PDB entry 4USA | X-ray diffraction, 1.13 A resolution | chain A

Chain A:
Molecule: Aldehyde oxidoreductase
Source organism: Desulfovibrio gigas
Notes: EC 1.2.99.7
UniProt: Q46509 (MOP_DESGI); numbering as in UniProt (aligned over 1-907)
Sequence (907 residues; each row starts with the number of its first residue):
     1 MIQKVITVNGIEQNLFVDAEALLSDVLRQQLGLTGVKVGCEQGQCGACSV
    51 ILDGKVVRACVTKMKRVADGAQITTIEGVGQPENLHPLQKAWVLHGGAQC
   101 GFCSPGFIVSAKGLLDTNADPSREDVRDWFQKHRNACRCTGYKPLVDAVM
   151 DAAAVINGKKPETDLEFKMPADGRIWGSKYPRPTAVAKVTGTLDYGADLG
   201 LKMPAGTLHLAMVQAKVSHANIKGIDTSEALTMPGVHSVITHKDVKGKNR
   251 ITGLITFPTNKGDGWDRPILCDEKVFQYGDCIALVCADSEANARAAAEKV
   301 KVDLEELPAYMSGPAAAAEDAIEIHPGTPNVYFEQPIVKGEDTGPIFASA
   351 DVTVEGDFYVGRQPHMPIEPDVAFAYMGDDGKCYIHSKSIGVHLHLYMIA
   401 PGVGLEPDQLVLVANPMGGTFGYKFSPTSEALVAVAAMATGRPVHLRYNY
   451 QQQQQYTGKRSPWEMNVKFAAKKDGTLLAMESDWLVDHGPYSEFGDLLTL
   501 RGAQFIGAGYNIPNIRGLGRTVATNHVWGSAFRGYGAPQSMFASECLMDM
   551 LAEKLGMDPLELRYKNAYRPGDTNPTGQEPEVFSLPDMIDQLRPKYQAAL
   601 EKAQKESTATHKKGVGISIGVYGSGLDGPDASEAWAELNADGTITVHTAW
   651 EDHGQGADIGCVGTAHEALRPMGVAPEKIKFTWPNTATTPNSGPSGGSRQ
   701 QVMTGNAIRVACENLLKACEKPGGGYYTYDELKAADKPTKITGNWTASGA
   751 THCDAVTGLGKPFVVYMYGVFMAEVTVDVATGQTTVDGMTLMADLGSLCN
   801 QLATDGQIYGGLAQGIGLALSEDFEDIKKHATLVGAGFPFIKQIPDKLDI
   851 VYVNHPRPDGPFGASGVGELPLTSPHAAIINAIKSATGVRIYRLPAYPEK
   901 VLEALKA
Modified / non-standard residues: Cys271 (s-hydroxycysteine; CSO)
Metal / ion sites: 2Fe-2S cluster Fe site 1: Cys40, Cys45, Cys48, Cys60; 2Fe-2S cluster Fe site 2: Cys100, Cys103, Cys137, Cys139; Mg2+: Asp263, Glu899, Glu903
Small-molecule neighbours:
  - bicarbonate ion (BCT): Arg460, Ser461, Leu498, Ser530, Ala531, Phe532, Tyr535, Gly536, Gln539
  - 2Fe-2S cluster (FES), molecule 1: Lys37, Val38, Gly39, Cys40, Glu41, Gly43, Gln44, Cys45, Gly46, Ala47, Cys48, Arg58, Cys60
  - 2Fe-2S cluster (FES), molecule 2: Gly97, Gln99, Cys100, Gly101, Phe102, Cys103, Cys137, Arg138, Cys139, Thr140, Ile368
  - hydrocinnamic acid (HCI): Ile255, Leu394, Phe425, Phe494, Leu497, Arg501, Ala531, Tyr535, Leu626
  - molybdenum cofactor (PCD; (molybdopterin-cytosine dinucleotide-S,S)-dioxo-aqua-molybdenum(V)): Gln99, Cys100, Cys139, Ile390, Gly419, Thr420, Phe421, Gly422, Phe425, Ala531, Phe532, Arg533, Trp650, His653, Gly654, Gln655, Gly656, Ala657, Ile659, Gly660, Ser695, Gly696, Gly697, Ser698, Arg699, Gln700, Gln701, Leu795, Ser797, Leu798, Cys799, Asn800, Ala803, Thr804, Gln807, Ala864, Ser865, Gly866, Val867, Gly868, Glu869
Swiss-Prot annotation at these positions:
  - binding site ([2Fe-2S] cluster): Cys40, Cys45, Cys48, Cys60, Cys100, Cys103, Cys137, Cys139
  - binding site (Mo-molybdopterin cytosine dinucleotide): His653, Glu869

Overview:
Ligands of chain A: 2Fe-2S cluster, bicarbonate ion, molybdenum cofactor and hydrocinnamic acid. Cys40, Cys45,
Cys48 and Cys60 form the 2Fe-2S cluster Fe site 1. UniProt lists 8 [2Fe-2S] cluster-binding residues and
Mo-molybdopterin cytosine dinucleotide-binding residues His653 and Glu869.
Chain A is Aldehyde oxidoreductase (Desulfovibrio gigas); the structure, Aldehyde Oxidoreductase from
Desulfovibrio gigas (MOP), soaked with trans-cinnamaldehyde, was determined by X-ray diffraction together with
4US8 and 4US9 from the same study.
